8VMI - chains F and P of the 9 polymer chains in the assembly; structure by electron microscopy, 3.10 A resolution.

[Chain F]
Protein: Protein Jumonji
From: Homo sapiens
Reference sequence: Q92833 (JARD2_HUMAN); residues 1-1246 here = UniProt positions 1-1246
Chain sequence (1246 residues; each row starts with the number of its first residue):
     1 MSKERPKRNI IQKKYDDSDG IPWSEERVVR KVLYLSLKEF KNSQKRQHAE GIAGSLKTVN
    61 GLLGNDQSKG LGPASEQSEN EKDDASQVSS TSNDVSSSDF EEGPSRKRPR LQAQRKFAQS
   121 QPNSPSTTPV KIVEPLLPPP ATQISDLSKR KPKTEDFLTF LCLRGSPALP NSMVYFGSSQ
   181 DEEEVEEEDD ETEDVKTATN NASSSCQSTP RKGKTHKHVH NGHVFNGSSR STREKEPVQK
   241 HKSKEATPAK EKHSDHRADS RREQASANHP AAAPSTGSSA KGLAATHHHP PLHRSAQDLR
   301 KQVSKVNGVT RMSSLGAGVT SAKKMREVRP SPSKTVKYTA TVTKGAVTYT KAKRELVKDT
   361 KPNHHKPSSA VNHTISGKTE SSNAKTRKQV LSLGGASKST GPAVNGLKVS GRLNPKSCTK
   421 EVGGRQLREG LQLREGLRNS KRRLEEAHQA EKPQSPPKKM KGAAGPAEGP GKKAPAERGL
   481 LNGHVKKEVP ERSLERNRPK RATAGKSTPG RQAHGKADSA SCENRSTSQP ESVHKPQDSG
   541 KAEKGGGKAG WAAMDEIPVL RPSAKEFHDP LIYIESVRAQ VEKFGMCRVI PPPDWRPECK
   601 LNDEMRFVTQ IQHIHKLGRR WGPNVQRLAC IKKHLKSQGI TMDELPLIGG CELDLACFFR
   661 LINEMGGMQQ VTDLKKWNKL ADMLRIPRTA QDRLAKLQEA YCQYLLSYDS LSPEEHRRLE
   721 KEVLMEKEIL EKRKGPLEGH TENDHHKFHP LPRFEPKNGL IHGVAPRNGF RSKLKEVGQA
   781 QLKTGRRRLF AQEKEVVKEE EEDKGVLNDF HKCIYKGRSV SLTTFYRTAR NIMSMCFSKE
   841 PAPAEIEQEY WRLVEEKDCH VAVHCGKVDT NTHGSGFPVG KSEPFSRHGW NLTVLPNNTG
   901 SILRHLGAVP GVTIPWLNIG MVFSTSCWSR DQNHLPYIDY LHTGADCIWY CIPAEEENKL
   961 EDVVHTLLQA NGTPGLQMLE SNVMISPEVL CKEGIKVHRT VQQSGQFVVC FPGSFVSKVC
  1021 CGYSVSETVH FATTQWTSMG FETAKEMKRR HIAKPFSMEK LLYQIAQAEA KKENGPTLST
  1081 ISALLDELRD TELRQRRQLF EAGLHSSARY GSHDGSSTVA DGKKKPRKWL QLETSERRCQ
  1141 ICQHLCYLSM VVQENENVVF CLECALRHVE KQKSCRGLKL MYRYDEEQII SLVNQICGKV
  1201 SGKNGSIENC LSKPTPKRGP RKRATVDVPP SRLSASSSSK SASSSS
Not modelled in the structure: 1-137, 167-1246
Reported in the primary citation:
  - mutagenesis - R115A: decreased catalytic activity

[Chain P]
Protein: Isoform 3 of Zinc finger protein AEBP2
From: Homo sapiens
Reference sequence: Q6ZN18 (AEBP2_HUMAN), isoform Q6ZN18-3; residues 9-309 here correspond to UniProt positions 1-301 (UniProt number = residue number - 8)
Chain sequence (301 residues; numbered 9 to 309; the number before each row is that of its first residue):
     9 MYTRRYSSIS STIMDVDSTI SSGRSTPAMM NGQGSTTSSS KNIAYNCCWD QCQACFNSSP
    69 DLADHIRSIH VDGQRGGVFV CLWKGCKVYN TPSTSQSWLQ RHMLTHSGDK PFKCVVGGCN
   129 ASFASQGGLA RHVPTHFSQQ NSSKVSSQPK AKEESPSKAG MNKRRKLKNK RRRSLPRPHD
   189 FFDAQTLDAI RHRAICFNLS AHIESLGKGH SVVFHSTVIA KRKEDSGKIK LLLHWMPEDI
   249 LPDVWVNESE RHQLKTKVVH LSKLPKDTAL LLDPNIYRTM PQKRLKRTLI RKVFNLYLSK
   309 Q
Not modelled in the structure: 9-169, 296-309
Swiss-Prot annotation at these positions:
  - zinc finger: K308 (C2H2-type 2)
  - modified residue (Phosphoserine): S26, S219

[Chain F / chain P interface]
Contacting residue pairs (8):
  Q143(F) - K216(P)
  K151(F) - R199(P)  hydrogen bond (backbone-side chain)
  P152(F) - I203(P)  hydrophobic
  K153(F) - R199(P)
  T154(F) - R199(P)  hydrogen bond
  E155(F) - I203(P)
  F157(F) - L207(P)  hydrophobic
  L158(F) - S213(P)
Also at the interface, not in a pair above, chain F (11 interface residues in all): S148, R150, D156
Also at the interface, not in a pair above, chain P (8 interface residues in all): A202, N206, E212

[Overview]
The interface between chain F and chain P involves 11 residues on one side and 8 on the other; the contacts
include 2 hydrogen bonds. Polar pairs include K151(F)-R199(P) and T154(F)-R199(P). From the paper: R115A of
chain F reduces catalytic activity.
Chain F is Protein Jumonji and chain P is Isoform 3 of Zinc finger protein AEBP2, both from Homo sapiens; the
structure, PRC2_AJ119-450 bound to H3K4me3, was determined by electron microscopy, deposited together with
8VMJ, 8VML, 8VMN, 8VNV, 8VNZ, 8VO0 and 8VOB.
